Entry 7KDT (electron microscopy, 3.05 A resolution); this record covers chains A and B.

[Chain A]
Name: Mitochondrial import receptor subunit TOM70
Organism: Homo sapiens
UniProt: O94826 (TOM70_HUMAN); residue numbers follow UniProt; this construct covers 109-608
Sequence (500 residues; each row starts with the number of its first residue):
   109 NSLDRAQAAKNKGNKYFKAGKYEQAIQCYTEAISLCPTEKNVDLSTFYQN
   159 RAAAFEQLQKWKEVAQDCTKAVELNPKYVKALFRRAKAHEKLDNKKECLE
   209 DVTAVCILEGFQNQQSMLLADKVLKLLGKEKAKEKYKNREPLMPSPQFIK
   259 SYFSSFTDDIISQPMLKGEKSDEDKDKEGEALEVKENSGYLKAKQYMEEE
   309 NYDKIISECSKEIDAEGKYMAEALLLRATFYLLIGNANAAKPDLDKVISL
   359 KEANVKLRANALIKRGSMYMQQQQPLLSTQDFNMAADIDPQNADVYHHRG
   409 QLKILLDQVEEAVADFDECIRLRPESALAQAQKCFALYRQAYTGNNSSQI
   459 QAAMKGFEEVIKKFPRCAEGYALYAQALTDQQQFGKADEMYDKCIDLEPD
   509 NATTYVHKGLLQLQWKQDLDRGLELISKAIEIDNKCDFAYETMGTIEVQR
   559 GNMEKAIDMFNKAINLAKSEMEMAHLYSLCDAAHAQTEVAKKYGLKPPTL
Disordered / not traced: 273-297, 601-608
Curated features (UniProtKB/Swiss-Prot):
  - modified residue: Ser110 (Phosphoserine), Lys185 (N6-acetyllysine), Ser434 (Phosphoserine)
  - cross-link: Lys275 (Glycyl lysine isopeptide (Lys-Gly) (interchain with G-Cter in SUMO2))
  - mutagenesis: Arg192 (R192A: Unable to induce IRF3 activation upon Sendai virus infection. Loss of interaction with HSPA8 and HSP90AA1. No effect on mitochondrial location), Lys195 (K195A: No effect on interaction with HSP90AA1)
From the paper describing this entry:
  - conformationally variable residues: Arg192

[Chain B]
Name: ORF9b protein
Organism: Severe acute respiratory syndrome coronavirus 2
UniProt: P0DTD2 (ORF9B_SARS2); residues 1-97 here = UniProt positions 1-97
Sequence (97 residues; numbered 1 to 97; the number before each row is that of its first residue):
     1 MDPKISEMHPALRLVDPQIQLAVTRMENAVGRDQNNVGPKVYPIILRLGS
    51 PLSLNMARKTLNSLEDKAFQLTPIAVQMTKLATTEELPDEFVVVTVK
Disordered / not traced: 1-38, 77-97
Curated features (UniProtKB/Swiss-Prot):
  - motif: Ile45 to Ser53 (Nuclear export signal)
  - natural variant: Pro10 (P10S: In strain: Omicron/BA.1, Omicron/BA.2 and 5 more), Glu27 to Ala29 (deletion: In strain: Omicron/BA.1, Omicron/BA.2 and 5 more), Thr60 (T60A: In strain: Delta/B.1.617.2), Gln77 (Q77E: In strain: Gamma/P.1)
  - mutagenesis: Ser53 (S53E: Complete loss of binding to host TOMM70)
From the paper describing this entry:
  - post-translational modification sites: Ser50, Ser53 (citing earlier work)
  - conformationally variable residues: Leu52 to Ala68

[Chain A / chain B interface]
Pairs across the interface (72):
  Phe219(A) - Phe69(B)
  Phe219(A) - Gln70(B)
  Phe256(A) - Leu48(B)
  Phe256(A) - Ser50(B)
  Ser259(A) - Pro51(B)
  Tyr260(A) - Leu48(B)
  Tyr260(A) - Gly49(B)
  Ser263(A) - Gly49(B)  hydrogen bond (side chain-backbone)
  Leu340(A) - Leu48(B)
  Leu341(A) - Leu48(B)
  Met378(A) - Leu46(B)  hydrophobic
  Gln379(A) - Leu46(B)  hydrogen bond (side chain-backbone)
  Gln379(A) - Leu48(B)
  Gln381(A) - Pro43(B)
  Gln381(A) - Ile44(B)  hydrogen bond (side chain-backbone)
  Gln409(A) - Ser50(B)
  Ile412(A) - Leu52(B)  hydrophobic
  Leu413(A) - Leu46(B)  hydrophobic
  Leu413(A) - Asn55(B)
  Leu413(A) - Met56(B)  hydrophobic
  Leu413(A) - Lys59(B)
  Leu414(A) - Ile44(B)  hydrophobic
  Phe443(A) - Leu52(B)  hydrophobic
  Phe443(A) - Met56(B)  hydrophobic
  Arg447(A) - Met56(B)
  Glu477(A) - Pro51(B)
  Glu477(A) - Leu52(B)  hydrogen bond (side chain-backbone)
  Glu477(A) - Ser53(B)  hydrogen bond
  Ala480(A) - Ser53(B)
  Leu481(A) - Ser53(B)
  Gln484(A) - Ser53(B)  hydrogen bond (side chain-backbone)
  Gln484(A) - Met56(B)
  Gln484(A) - Ala57(B)
  His515(A) - Ala57(B)
  Leu518(A) - Leu61(B)  hydrophobic
  Leu518(A) - Leu64(B)  hydrophobic
  Asp545(A) - Arg47(B)  salt bridge
  Phe546(A) - Arg47(B)
  Phe546(A) - Leu54(B)  hydrophobic
  Phe546(A) - Ala57(B)  hydrophobic
  Phe546(A) - Arg58(B)
  Phe546(A) - Leu61(B)  hydrophobic
  Glu549(A) - Leu61(B)
  Glu549(A) - Glu65(B)
  Thr550(A) - Leu61(B)
  Thr553(A) - Glu65(B)
  Thr553(A) - Ala68(B)
  Val556(A) - Ala68(B)
  Val556(A) - Phe69(B)  hydrophobic
  Val556(A) - Thr72(B)  hydrogen bond (backbone-side chain)
  Gln557(A) - Ala68(B)
  Gln557(A) - Leu71(B)
  Gln557(A) - Thr72(B)
  Gln557(A) - Pro73(B)
  Gly559(A) - Thr72(B)
  Gly559(A) - Pro73(B)
  Met561(A) - Thr72(B)
  Met561(A) - Ile74(B)  hydrophobic
  Met579(A) - Pro43(B)  hydrophobic
  Met579(A) - Ile45(B)
  Glu580(A) - Ile45(B)
  Glu580(A) - Arg58(B)  salt bridge
  His583(A) - Asn62(B)
  His583(A) - Glu65(B)  salt bridge
  Leu587(A) - Glu65(B)
  Leu587(A) - Phe69(B)
  Ala590(A) - Phe69(B)
  Ala591(A) - Phe69(B)
  Gln594(A) - Phe69(B)  hydrogen bond (side chain-backbone)
  Gln594(A) - Thr72(B)
  Gln594(A) - Ile74(B)
  Ala598(A) - Ile74(B)  hydrophobic
Also at the interface, not in a pair above, chain A (49 interface residues in all): Ile215, Lys233, Leu410, Phe424, Thr511, Leu521, Gln522, Gln525, Arg558, Phe568
Also at the interface, not in a pair above, chain B (31 interface residues in all): Val41, Thr60, Ala75
The authors on this interface:
  - interface residues, chain B: Ser50(B), Ser53(B)

[Overview]
The interface between chain A and chain B involves 49 residues on one side and 31 on the other; the contacts
include 8 hydrogen bonds and 3 salt bridges. Polar pairs include Asp545(A)-Arg47(B), Glu580(A)-Arg58(B) and
His583(A)-Glu65(B). The paper reports interface residues Ser50(B) and Ser53(B); modification sites Ser50(B)
and Ser53(B).
Here chain A is Mitochondrial import receptor subunit TOM70 (Homo sapiens) and chain B is ORF9b protein
(Severe acute respiratory syndrome coronavirus 2). Entry 7KDT (Human Tom70 in complex with SARS CoV2 Orf9b)
was determined by electron microscopy.
